PDB entry 8IKZ | X-ray diffraction, 1.75 A resolution | chain A

Chain A:
Name: Dihydroxy-acid dehydratase, chloroplastic
Source organism: Arabidopsis thaliana
Notes: EC 4.2.1.9
Reference sequence: Q9LIR4 (ILVD_ARATH); residues 2-574 here correspond to UniProt positions 36-608 (UniProt number = residue number + 34)
Sequence (574 residues; each row starts with the number of its first residue):
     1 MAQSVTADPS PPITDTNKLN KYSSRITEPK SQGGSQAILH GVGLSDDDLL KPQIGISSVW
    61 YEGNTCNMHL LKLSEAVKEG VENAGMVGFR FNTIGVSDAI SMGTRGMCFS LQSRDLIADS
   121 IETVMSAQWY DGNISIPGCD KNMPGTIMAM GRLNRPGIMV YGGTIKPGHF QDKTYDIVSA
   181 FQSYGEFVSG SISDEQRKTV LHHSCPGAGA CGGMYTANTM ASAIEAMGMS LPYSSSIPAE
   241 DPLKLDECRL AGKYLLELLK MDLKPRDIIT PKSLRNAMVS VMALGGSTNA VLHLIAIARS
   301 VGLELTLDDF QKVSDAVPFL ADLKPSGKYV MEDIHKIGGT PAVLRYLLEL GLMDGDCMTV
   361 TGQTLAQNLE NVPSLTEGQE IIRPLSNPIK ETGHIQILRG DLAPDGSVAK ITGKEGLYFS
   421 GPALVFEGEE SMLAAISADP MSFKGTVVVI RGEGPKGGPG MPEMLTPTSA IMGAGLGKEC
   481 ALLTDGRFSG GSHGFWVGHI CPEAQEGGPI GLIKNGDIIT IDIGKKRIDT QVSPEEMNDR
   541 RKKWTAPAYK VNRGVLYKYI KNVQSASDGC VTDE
Disordered / not traced: 1-3, 13-15
Sequence notes: initiating methionine (1); engineered mutation Trp496 (Val530 in Q9LIR4)
Ion coordination: 2Fe-2S cluster Fe: Cys66, Cys139, Cys211; Mg2+ near Asp140 (its only coordinating residue here)
Ligand contacts: 2Fe-2S cluster (FES): Asn64, Cys66, Ser97, Asp98, Ala99, Cys139, Asp140, Ala210, Cys211, Ala217
Curated features (UniProtKB/Swiss-Prot):
  - active site: Ser489 (Proton acceptor)
  - binding site ([2Fe-2S] cluster): Cys66, Cys139, Cys211
  - binding site (Mg(2+)): Asp98, Asp140, Glu463
From the paper describing this entry:
  - conformationally variable residues (loop rearrangement): Ser489 to His493

Summary:
Bound to chain A: 2Fe-2S cluster. Cys66, Cys139 and Cys211 form the 2Fe-2S cluster Fe site. UniProt lists
active-site residue Ser489, 3 [2Fe-2S] cluster-binding residues and 3 Mg2+-binding residues. From the paper:
conformational variability at Ser489.
Chain A is Dihydroxy-acid dehydratase, chloroplastic (Arabidopsis thaliana); the structure, The mutant
structure of DHAD, was determined by X-ray diffraction, deposited together with 9JSQ, 9IX7, 9JPI and 8IMU.
